Entry 4ORE (X-ray diffraction, 2.20 A resolution); this record covers chains X and A.

# Chain X
Protein: Cysteine synthase
From: Haemophilus influenzae
Notes: EC 2.5.1.47
Reference sequence: P45040 (CYSK_HAEIN); numbering as in UniProt (aligned over 1-316)
Sequence (333 residues; numbered -16 to 316; the number before each row is that of its first residue; numbers below 1 keep their minus sign (His-16 is residue -16)):
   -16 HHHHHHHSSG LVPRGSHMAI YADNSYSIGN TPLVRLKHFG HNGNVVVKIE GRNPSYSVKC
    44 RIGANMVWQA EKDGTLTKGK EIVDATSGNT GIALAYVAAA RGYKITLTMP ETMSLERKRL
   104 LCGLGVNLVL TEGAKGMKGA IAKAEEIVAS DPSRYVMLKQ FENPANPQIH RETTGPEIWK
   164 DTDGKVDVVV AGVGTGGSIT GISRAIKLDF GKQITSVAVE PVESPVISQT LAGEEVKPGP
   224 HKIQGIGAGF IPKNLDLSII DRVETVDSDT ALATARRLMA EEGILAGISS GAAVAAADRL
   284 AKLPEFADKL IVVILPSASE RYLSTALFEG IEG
Not modelled in the structure: -16 to 1, 70, 116, 312-316
Modified residues: Lys42 ((2S)-2-amino-6-[[3-hydroxy-2-methyl-5-(phosphonooxymethyl)pyridin-4-yl]methylideneamino]hexanoic acid; LLP)
Sequence notes: expression tag (-16 to 0)
Small-molecule neighbours: O-acetylserine (OAS): Lys118, Gly119, Met120, Lys121
Swiss-Prot annotation at these positions:
  - binding site (hydrogen sulfide): Asn7, Arg35, Leu268
  - binding site (pyridoxal 5'-phosphate): Asn72, Gly177 to Ser181, Ser272
  - modified residue: Lys42 (N6-(pyridoxal phosphate)lysine)

# Chain A
Protein: Peptide inhibitor
Sequence (8 residues; numbered 266 to 273; the number before each row is that of its first residue):
   266 TFEYGDGI
Small-molecule neighbours: O-acetylserine (OAS): Glu268, Tyr269, Asp271

# Chain X / chain A interface
Contacting residue pairs (29):
  Lys42(X) with Ile273(A)
  Thr69(X) with Asp271(A); Ile273(A), hydrogen bond (side chain-backbone)
  Gly71(X) with Gly272(A), hydrogen bond (backbone-backbone); Ile273(A), hydrogen bond (backbone-backbone)
  Asn72(X) with Ile273(A)
  Thr73(X) with Ile273(A), hydrogen bond (backbone-backbone)
  Pro93(X) with Asp271(A)
  Met96(X) with Thr266(A)
  Ser97(X) with Gly272(A)
  Met120(X) with Tyr269(A); Gly270(A); Asp271(A)
  Gln143(X) with Ile273(A), hydrogen bond (side chain-backbone)
  Phe144(X) with Gly270(A); Ile273(A), hydrophobic
  Gly177(X) with Ile273(A)
  Gly222(X) with Glu268(A)
  Pro223(X) with Phe267(A); Glu268(A)
  His224(X) with Thr266(A); Phe267(A), hydrogen bond (backbone-backbone)
  Lys225(X) with Thr266(A)
  Gln227(X) with Gly272(A)
  Gly228(X) with Gly272(A), hydrogen bond (backbone-backbone); Ile273(A)
  Ala231(X) with Tyr269(A), hydrogen bond (backbone-backbone); Gly270(A); Ile273(A), hydrophobic
Interface residues without a listed pair, chain X (23 interface residues in all): Thr178, Pro221, Gly230, Phe233

# In short
Chain X and chain A form an interface of 23 and 8 residues respectively; the contacts include 8 hydrogen
bonds. Polar pairs include Thr69(X)-Ile273(A), Gly71(X)-Ile273(A) and Gln143(X)-Ile273(A). O-acetylserine is
bound between chain X and chain A.
Here chain X is Cysteine synthase (Haemophilus influenzae) and chain A is Peptide inhibitor. Entry 4ORE
(Cyrstal structure of O-acetylserine sulfhydrylase ternary complex from Haemophilus influenzae at 2.2 A) was
determined by X-ray diffraction.
